PDB entry 6QL9 | X-ray diffraction, 2.82 A resolution | chains C and I of the 12 polymer chains in the assembly

# Chain C
Name: Fatty acid synthase subunit alpha
Organism: Saccharomyces cerevisiae (strain ATCC 204508 / S288c)
Notes: EC 2.3.1.86, 1.1.1.100, 2.3.1.41
UniProtKB: P19097 (FAS2_YEAST); numbering as in UniProt (aligned over 1-1887)
Sequence (1887 residues; numbered 1 to 1887; the number before each row is that of its first residue):
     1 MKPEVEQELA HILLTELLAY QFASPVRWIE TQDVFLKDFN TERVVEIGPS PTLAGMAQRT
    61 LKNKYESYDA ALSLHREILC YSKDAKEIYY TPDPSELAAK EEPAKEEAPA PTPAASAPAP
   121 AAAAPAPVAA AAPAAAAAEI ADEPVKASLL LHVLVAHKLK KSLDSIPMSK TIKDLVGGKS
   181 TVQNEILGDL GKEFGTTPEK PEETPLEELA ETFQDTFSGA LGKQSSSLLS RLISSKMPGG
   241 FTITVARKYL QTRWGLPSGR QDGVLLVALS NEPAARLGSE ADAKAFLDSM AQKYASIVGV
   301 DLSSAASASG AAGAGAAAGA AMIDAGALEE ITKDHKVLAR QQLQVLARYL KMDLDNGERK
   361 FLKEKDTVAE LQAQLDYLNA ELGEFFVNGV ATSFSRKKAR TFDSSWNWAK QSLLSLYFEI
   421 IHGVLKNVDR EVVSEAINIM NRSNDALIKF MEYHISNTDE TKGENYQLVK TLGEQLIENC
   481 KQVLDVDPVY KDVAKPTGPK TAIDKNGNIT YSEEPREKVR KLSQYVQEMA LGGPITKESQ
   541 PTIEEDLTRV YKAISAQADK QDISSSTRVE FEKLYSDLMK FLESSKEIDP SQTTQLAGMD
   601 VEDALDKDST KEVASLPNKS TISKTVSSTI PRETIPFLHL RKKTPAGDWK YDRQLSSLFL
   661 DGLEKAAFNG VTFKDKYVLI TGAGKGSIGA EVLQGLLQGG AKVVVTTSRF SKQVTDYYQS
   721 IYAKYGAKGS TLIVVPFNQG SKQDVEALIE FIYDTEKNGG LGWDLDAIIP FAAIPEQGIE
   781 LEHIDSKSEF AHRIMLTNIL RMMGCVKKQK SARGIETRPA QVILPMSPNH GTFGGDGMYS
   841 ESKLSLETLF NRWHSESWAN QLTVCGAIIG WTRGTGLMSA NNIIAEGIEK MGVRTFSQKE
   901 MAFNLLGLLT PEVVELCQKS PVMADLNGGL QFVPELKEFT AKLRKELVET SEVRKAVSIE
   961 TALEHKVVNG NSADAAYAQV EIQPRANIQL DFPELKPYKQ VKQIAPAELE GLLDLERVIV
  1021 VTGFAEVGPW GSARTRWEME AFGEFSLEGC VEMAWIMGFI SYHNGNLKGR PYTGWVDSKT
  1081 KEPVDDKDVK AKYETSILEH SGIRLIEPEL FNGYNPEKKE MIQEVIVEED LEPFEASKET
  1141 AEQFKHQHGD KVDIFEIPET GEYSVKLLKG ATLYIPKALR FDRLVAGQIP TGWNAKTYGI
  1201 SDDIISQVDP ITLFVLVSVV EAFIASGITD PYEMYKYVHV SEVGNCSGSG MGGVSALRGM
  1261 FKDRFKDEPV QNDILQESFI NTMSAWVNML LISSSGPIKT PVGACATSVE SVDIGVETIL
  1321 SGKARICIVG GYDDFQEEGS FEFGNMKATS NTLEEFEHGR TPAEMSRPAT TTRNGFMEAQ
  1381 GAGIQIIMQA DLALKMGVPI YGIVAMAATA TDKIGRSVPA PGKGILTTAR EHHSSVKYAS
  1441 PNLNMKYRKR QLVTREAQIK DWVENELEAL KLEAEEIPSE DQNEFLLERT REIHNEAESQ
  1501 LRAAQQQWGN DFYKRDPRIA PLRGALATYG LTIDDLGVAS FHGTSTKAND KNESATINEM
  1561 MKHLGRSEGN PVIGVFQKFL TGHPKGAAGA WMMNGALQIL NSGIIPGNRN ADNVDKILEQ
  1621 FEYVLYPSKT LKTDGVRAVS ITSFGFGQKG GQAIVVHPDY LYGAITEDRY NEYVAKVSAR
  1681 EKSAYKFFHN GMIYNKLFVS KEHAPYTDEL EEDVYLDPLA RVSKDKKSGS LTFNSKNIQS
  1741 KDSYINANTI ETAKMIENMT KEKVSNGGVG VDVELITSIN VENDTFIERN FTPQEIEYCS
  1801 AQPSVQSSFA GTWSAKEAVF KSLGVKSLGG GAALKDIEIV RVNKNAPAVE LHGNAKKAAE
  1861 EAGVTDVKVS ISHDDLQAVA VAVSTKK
Disordered / not traced: 97-139, 303-327, 540-598, 1887
Swiss-Prot annotation at these positions:
  - active site (For beta-ketoacyl synthase activity): C1305, H1542, H1583
  - binding site (acetyl-CoA): D1772 to E1774, Y1798, S1808, E1817 to S1827, R1841 to K1844, I1871 to H1873
  - binding site (Mg(2+)): D1772, V1773, E1774, S1872, H1873
  - modified residue: S50 (Phosphoserine), S180 (O-(pantetheine 4'-phosphoryl)serine), S523 (Phosphoserine), S958 (Phosphoserine), S1440 (Phosphoserine)
  - cross-link: K37 (Glycyl lysine isopeptide (Lys-Gly) (interchain with G-Cter in ubiquitin))
  - mutagenesis: G1250 (G1250S: Cerulenin-resistance), V1769 (V1769D: Does not affect oligomerization; when associated with S-1771 and L-1773 or S-1771; L-1773; S-1879 and E-1881), G1770 (G1770D: Loss of transferase activity), V1771 (V1771S: Does not affect oligomerization but lacks transferase activity; when associated with D-1769 and L-1773 or D-1769; L-1773; S-1879 and E-1881), D1772 (D1772S: Loss of transferase activity; when associated with S-1774), V1773 (V1773L: Does not affect oligomerization but lacks transferase activity; when associated with D-1769 and S-1771 or D-1769; S-1771; S-1879 and E-1881), E1774 (E1774S: Loss of transferase activity; when associated with S-1772), R1841 (R1841A: Loss off transferase activity), V1879 (V1879S: Does not affect oligomerization but lacks transferase activity; when associated with D-1769; S-1771; L-1773 and E-1881), V1881 (V1881E: Does not affect oligomerization but lacks transferase activity; when associated with D-1769; S-1771; L-1773 and S-1879)
Covalent attachments: 4'-phosphopantetheine (PNS) linked to S180
Ion coordination: Na+ site 1: R985, E1048 (shared with R957(I), T959(I) of chain I); Na+ site 2 near E1026 (its only coordinating residue here); Na+ site 3: E1052, Y1198, E1221; Na+ site 4: T1212, E1277
Ligand contacts:
  - adenosine-2'-5'-diphosphate (A2P): G682, A683, G684, K685, S687, I688, T706, T707, S708, R709, F737, N738, Q739, G740, F771, A772, A773, I774, I794
  - 4'-phosphopantetheine (PNS): C1305, M1346, K1347, F1376, S1417, P1419, A1420, P1421, H1542, T1544, T1546, A1548, N1549, H1583, F1644, F1646
Reported in the primary citation:
  - post-translational modification sites: S180
  - binding site for 4'-phosphopantetheine: S180

# Chain I
Name: Fatty acid synthase subunit beta
Organism: Saccharomyces cerevisiae (strain ATCC 204508 / S288c)
Notes: EC 2.3.1.86, 4.2.1.59, 1.3.1.9, 2.3.1.38, 2.3.1.39, 3.1.2.14
UniProtKB: P07149 (FAS1_YEAST); residues 1-2051 here = UniProt positions 1-2051
Sequence (2051 residues; numbered 1 to 2051; the number before each row is that of its first residue):
     1 MDAYSTRPLT LSHGSLEHVL LVPTASFFIA SQLQEQFNKI LPEPTEGFAA DDEPTTPAEL
    61 VGKFLGYVSS LVEPSKVGQF DQVLNLCLTE FENCYLEGND IHALAAKLLQ ENDTTLVKTK
   121 ELIKNYITAR IMAKRPFDKK SNSALFRAVG EGNAQLVAIF GGQGNTDDYF EELRDLYQTY
   181 HVLVGDLIKF SAETLSELIR TTLDAEKVFT QGLNILEWLE NPSNTPDKDY LLSIPISCPL
   241 IGVIQLAHYV VTAKLLGFTP GELRSYLKGA TGHSQGLVTA VAIAETDSWE SFFVSVRKAI
   301 TVLFFIGVRC YEAYPNTSLP PSILEDSLEN NEGVPSPMLS ISNLTQEQVQ DYVNKTNSHL
   361 PAGKQVEISL VNGAKNLVVS GPPQSLYGLN LTLRKAKAPS GLDQSRIPFS ERKLKFSNRF
   421 LPVASPFHSH LLVPASDLIN KDLVKNNVSF NAKDIQIPVY DTFDGSDLRV LSGSISERIV
   481 DCIIRLPVKW ETTTQFKATH ILDFGPGGAS GLGVLTHRNK DGTGVRVIVA GTLDINPDDD
   541 YGFKQEIFDV TSNGLKKNPN WLEEYHPKLI KNKSGKIFVE TKFSKLIGRP PLLVPGMTPC
   601 TVSPDFVAAT TNAGYTIELA GGGYFSAAGM TAAIDSVVSQ IEKGSTFGIN LIYVNPFMLQ
   661 WGIPLIKELR SKGYPIQFLT IGAGVPSLEV ASEYIETLGL KYLGLKPGSI DAISQVINIA
   721 KAHPNFPIAL QWTGGRGGGH HSFEDAHTPM LQMYSKIRRH PNIMLIFGSG FGSADDTYPY
   781 LTGEWSTKFD YPPMPFDGFL FGSRVMIAKE VKTSPDAKKC IAACTGVPDD KWEQTYKKPT
   841 GGIVTVRSEM GEPIHKIATR GVMLWKEFDE TIFNLPKNKL VPTLEAKRDY IISRLNADFQ
   901 KPWFATVNGQ ARDLATMTYE EVAKRLVELM FIRSTNSWFD VTWRTFTGDF LRRVEERFTK
   961 SKTLSLIQSY SLLDKPDEAI EKVFNAYPAA REQFLNAQDI DHFLSMCQNP MQKPVPFVPV
  1021 LDRRFEIFFK KDSLWQSEHL EAVVDQDVQR TCILHGPVAA QFTKVIDEPI KSIMDGIHDG
  1081 HIKKLLHQYY GDDESKIPAV EYFGGESPVD VQSQVDSSSV SEDSAVFKAT SSTDEESWFK
  1141 ALAGSEINWR HASFLCSFIT QDKMFVSNPI RKVFKPSQGM VVEISNGNTS SKTVVTLSEP
  1201 VQGELKPTVI LKLLKENIIQ MEMIENRTMD GKPVSLPLLY NFNPDNGFAP ISEVMEDRNQ
  1261 RIKEMYWKLW IDEPFNLDFD PRDVIKGKDF EITAKEVYDF THAVGNNCED FVSRPDRTML
  1321 APMDFAIVVG WRAIIKAIFP NTVDGDLLKL VHLSNGYKMI PGAKPLQVGD VVSTTAVIES
  1381 VVNQPTGKIV DVVGTLSRNG KPVMEVTSSF FYRGNYTDFE NTFQKTVEPV YQMHIKTSKD
  1441 IAVLRSKEWF QLDDEDFDLL NKTLTFETET EVTFKNANIF SSVKCFGPIK VELPTKETVE
  1501 IGIVDYEAGA SHGNPVVDFL KRNGSTLEQK VNLENPIPIA VLDSYTPSTN EPYARVSGDL
  1561 NPIHVSRHFA SYANLPGTIT HGMFSSASVR ALIENWAADS VSSRVRGYTC QFVDMVLPNT
  1621 ALKTSIQHVG MINGRKLIKF ETRNEDDVVV LTGEAEIEQP VTTFVFTGQG SQEQGMGMDL
  1681 YKTSKAAQDV WNRADNHFKD TYGFSILDIV INNPVNLTIH FGGEKGKRIR ENYSAMIFET
  1741 IVDGKLKTEK IFKEINEHST SYTFRSEKGL LSATQFTQPA LTLMEKAAFE DLKSKGLIPA
  1801 DATFAGHSLG EYAALASLAD VMSIESLVEV VFYRGMTMQV AVPRDELGRS NYGMIAINPG
  1861 RVAASFSQEA LQYVVERVGK RTGWLVEIVN YNVENQQYVA AGDLRALDTV TNVLNFIKLQ
  1921 KIDIIELQKS LSLEEVEGHL FEIIDEASKK SAVKPRPLKL ERGFACIPLV GISVPFHSTY
  1981 LMNGVKPFKS FLKKNIIKEN VKVARLAGKY IPNLTAKPFQ VTKEYFQDVY DLTGSEPIKE
  2041 IIDNWEKYEQ S
Disordered / not traced: 1-4, 1111-1122, 2051
Modified positions: S1808 ((2S)-2-azanyl-3-(3-oxidanyl-3-oxidanylidene-propanoyl)oxy-propanoic acid; J8W)
Swiss-Prot annotation at these positions:
  - active site: S274 (For acetyltransferase activity)
  - modified residue: M1 (N-acetylmethionine), T733 (Phosphothreonine), S1121 (Phosphoserine)
  - cross-link: K1364 (Glycyl lysine isopeptide (Lys-Gly) (interchain with G-Cter in ubiquitin))
Ion coordination: Na+ site 1: I821, A822, C824, A1060, T1063; Na+ site 2: R957, T959 (shared with R985(C), E1048(C) of chain C)
Ligand contacts: FMN (flavin mononucleotide): P595, G596, M597, T598, P599, C600, N650, I652, G682, A683, K706, T733, R736, G737, G738, G739, S769, G770, F771, L800, F801, G802, S803, M806, L1054, H1055, G1056, A1059

# How chain C and chain I interact
Pairs across the interface (239; chain C residue first):
  M1(C) - K2047(I)
  M1(C) - Y2048(I)
  K2(C) - Q2050(I)
  V5(C) - K2047(I)
  V5(C) - Q2050(I)
  E6(C) - V2003(I)
  E6(C) - V2021(I)
  Q7(C) - K1998(I)  hydrogen bond (side chain-backbone)
  Q7(C) - E1999(I)  hydrogen bond (side chain-backbone)
  Q7(C) - V2001(I)  hydrogen bond (side chain-backbone)
  Q7(C) - V2003(I)
  E8(C) - K1998(I)  salt bridge
  L9(C) - V2021(I)  hydrophobic
  L9(C) - F2026(I)
  L9(C) - I2041(I)  hydrophobic
  A10(C) - V2003(I)  hydrophobic
  A10(C) - F2019(I)
  H11(C) - I1996(I)
  H11(C) - I1997(I)
  H11(C) - K1998(I)  hydrogen bond (side chain-backbone)
  I12(C) - I2041(I)  hydrophobic
  L13(C) - F2019(I)  hydrophobic
  L13(C) - Q2020(I)
  L13(C) - Y2025(I)  hydrophobic
  L13(C) - F2026(I)  hydrophobic
  L14(C) - L1815(I)  hydrophobic
  L14(C) - V1821(I)  hydrophobic
  L14(C) - Y2010(I)  hydrophobic
  T15(C) - K1993(I)
  E16(C) - K1989(I)  salt bridge
  E16(C) - S2035(I)  hydrogen bond
  E16(C) - P2037(I)
  E16(C) - I2038(I)
  L17(C) - P2012(I)  hydrophobic
  L17(C) - F2019(I)  hydrophobic
  L18(C) - Y1812(I)  hydrogen bond (backbone-side chain)
  L18(C) - L1815(I)  hydrophobic
  L18(C) - I1996(I)  hydrophobic
  L18(C) - Y2010(I)
  A19(C) - V1985(I)
  A19(C) - K1989(I)
  A19(C) - L1992(I)
  Y20(C) - V1985(I)  hydrophobic
  Y20(C) - T2033(I)
  Y20(C) - S2035(I)
  Q21(C) - S1808(I)  hydrogen bond (side chain-backbone)
  Q21(C) - E1811(I)
  Q21(C) - Y1812(I)
  Q21(C) - R1834(I)  hydrogen bond
  Q21(C) - H1977(I)  hydrogen bond (backbone-side chain)
  Q21(C) - N2013(I)  hydrogen bond
  F22(C) - T1837(I)
  F22(C) - M1838(I)  hydrophobic
  F22(C) - H1977(I)  hydrogen bond (backbone-backbone)
  F22(C) - L1981(I)
  F22(C) - G1984(I)
  F22(C) - F1988(I)  hydrophobic
  A23(C) - H1977(I)
  A23(C) - S1978(I)
  A23(C) - T1979(I)
  A23(C) - L1981(I)
  A23(C) - M1982(I)
  A23(C) - V1985(I)  hydrophobic
  S24(C) - H1977(I)  hydrogen bond (backbone-side chain)
  S24(C) - L2014(I)
  P25(C) - I1888(I)
  P25(C) - V1889(I)
  P25(C) - Y1891(I)  hydrophobic
  P25(C) - H1977(I)
  P25(C) - N2013(I)
  V26(C) - H1807(I)
  V26(C) - S1808(I)
  V26(C) - V1889(I)  hydrogen bond (backbone-backbone)
  V26(C) - N1890(I)
  V26(C) - Y1891(I)  hydrogen bond (backbone-backbone)
  V26(C) - H1977(I)
  V26(C) - N2013(I)
  R27(C) - Y1891(I)
  R27(C) - N2013(I)  hydrogen bond (backbone-backbone)
  R27(C) - L2014(I)  hydrogen bond (side chain-backbone)
  R27(C) - T2015(I)
  R27(C) - A2016(I)
  R27(C) - L2032(I)
  W28(C) - V1665(I)  hydrophobic
  W28(C) - A1805(I)  hydrophobic
  W28(C) - G1806(I)
  W28(C) - H1807(I)
  W28(C) - Y1891(I)  hydrogen bond (backbone-backbone)
  W28(C) - N1892(I)
  I29(C) - Y1891(I)  hydrogen bond (backbone-backbone)
  I29(C) - N1892(I)
  I29(C) - V1893(I)
  I29(C) - E1894(I)
  E30(C) - A2016(I)
  T31(C) - A1805(I)
  T31(C) - I2011(I)
  T31(C) - P2012(I)
  T31(C) - A2016(I)
  Q32(C) - N1892(I)
  V34(C) - I2011(I)  hydrophobic
  V34(C) - A2016(I)
  V34(C) - P2018(I)  hydrophobic
  F35(C) - T1663(I)
  F35(C) - V1665(I)  hydrophobic
  F39(C) - V1661(I)
  F39(C) - T1803(I)
  F39(C) - G2008(I)
  F39(C) - P2018(I)  hydrophobic
  T41(C) - V1661(I)
  T41(C) - T1662(I)
  T41(C) - T1663(I)  hydrogen bond
  E42(C) - R1604(I)  salt bridge
  E42(C) - P1660(I)
  E42(C) - V1661(I)  hydrogen bond (backbone-backbone)
  R43(C) - Q1659(I)  hydrogen bond
  R43(C) - P1660(I)
  R43(C) - V1661(I)  hydrogen bond (backbone-backbone)
  R43(C) - T1662(I)
  R43(C) - T1663(I)  hydrogen bond (backbone-backbone)
  V44(C) - T1663(I)
  V45(C) - T1663(I)  hydrogen bond (backbone-backbone)
  V45(C) - F1664(I)
  V45(C) - V1665(I)  hydrogen bond (backbone-backbone)
  E46(C) - V1665(I)
  E46(C) - T1667(I)  hydrogen bond
  I47(C) - V1665(I)  hydrogen bond (backbone-backbone)
  I47(C) - F1666(I)
  I47(C) - T1667(I)  hydrogen bond (backbone-backbone)
  I47(C) - E1785(I)
  I47(C) - L1792(I)  hydrophobic
  G48(C) - T1667(I)
  G48(C) - M1784(I)
  G48(C) - E1785(I)
  P49(C) - S1671(I)
  P49(C) - L1781(I)  hydrophobic
  P49(C) - M1784(I)
  S50(C) - S1671(I)
  T52(C) - T1667(I)
  L53(C) - V1665(I)  hydrophobic
  L53(C) - F1666(I)
  L53(C) - T1667(I)
  L53(C) - H1807(I)
  M56(C) - N1892(I)
  M56(C) - V1893(I)  hydrophobic
  M56(C) - Q1897(I)
  R59(C) - V1893(I)
  R59(C) - Q1896(I)
  N63(C) - V1893(I)
  N63(C) - E1894(I)  hydrogen bond (side chain-backbone)
  N63(C) - Q1896(I)  hydrogen bond
  K64(C) - E1894(I)  salt bridge
  Y81(C) - L1680(I)
  Y81(C) - A1788(I)
  I88(C) - L1792(I)  hydrophobic
  I88(C) - L1797(I)
  Y89(C) - D1791(I)  hydrogen bond
  Y89(C) - L1792(I)
  Y89(C) - L1797(I)  hydrophobic
  Y90(C) - L1533(I)
  Y90(C) - I1537(I)
  Y90(C) - H1628(I)
  Y90(C) - K1636(I)
  Y90(C) - Q1659(I)  hydrogen bond
  Y90(C) - L1797(I)  hydrophobic
  T91(C) - E1534(I)
  P92(C) - I1537(I)
  E949(C) - S1438(I)  hydrogen bond
  E949(C) - K1439(I)
  V953(C) - A1442(I)  hydrophobic
  A956(C) - K1439(I)
  A956(C) - V1443(I)  hydrophobic
  V957(C) - S1446(I)
  E960(C) - K1447(I)  salt bridge
  E960(C) - F1519(I)
  E960(C) - R1522(I)  salt bridge
  E960(C) - N1523(I)  hydrogen bond
  L963(C) - R1522(I)
  E964(C) - K1447(I)  salt bridge
  E964(C) - W1449(I)
  E964(C) - P1515(I)
  V967(C) - H1512(I)
  V967(C) - G1513(I)  hydrogen bond (backbone-backbone)
  V967(C) - N1514(I)
  V967(C) - P1515(I)
  V967(C) - D1518(I)
  V968(C) - Y1506(I)
  V968(C) - S1511(I)
  V968(C) - H1512(I)  hydrogen bond (backbone-backbone)
  V968(C) - P1515(I)  hydrophobic
  N969(C) - H1512(I)  hydrogen bond (backbone-side chain)
  Q979(C) - L964(I)
  Q979(C) - Q968(I)
  V980(C) - R952(I)
  V980(C) - L964(I)
  V980(C) - S965(I)  hydrogen bond (backbone-backbone)
  V980(C) - Q968(I)  hydrogen bond (backbone-side chain)
  E981(C) - K962(I)  salt bridge
  E981(C) - T963(I)
  I982(C) - E955(I)
  I982(C) - E956(I)
  I982(C) - T959(I)
  I982(C) - K962(I)
  I982(C) - T963(I)  hydrogen bond (backbone-backbone)
  I982(C) - S965(I)
  Q983(C) - E956(I)
  Q983(C) - K962(I)
  P984(C) - E956(I)
  P984(C) - T959(I)
  P984(C) - K962(I)
  R985(C) - R953(I)
  R985(C) - E956(I)  salt bridge
  R985(C) - R957(I)
  A986(C) - R957(I)  hydrogen bond (backbone-side chain)
  N987(C) - R957(I)
  N987(C) - F958(I)
  N987(C) - Q993(I)  hydrogen bond
  N987(C) - N996(I)
  Q989(C) - Q993(I)  hydrogen bond
  E1048(C) - K960(I)  salt bridge
  Y1062(C) - Q998(I)
  Y1062(C) - D1001(I)  hydrogen bond
  N1064(C) - D1001(I)
  T1073(C) - Q998(I)
  T1073(C) - D1001(I)
  T1073(C) - H1002(I)
  W1075(C) - Q998(I)
  K1682(C) - E992(I)  salt bridge
  K1682(C) - F994(I)
  Y1685(C) - Q993(I)  hydrogen bond
  Y1685(C) - F994(I)
  Y1685(C) - N996(I)  hydrogen bond
  K1686(C) - A915(I)
  K1686(C) - T916(I)
  H1689(C) - N996(I)  hydrogen bond
  H1689(C) - A997(I)
  N1690(C) - A997(I)
  I1693(C) - A997(I)  hydrophobic
  I1693(C) - Q998(I)
  Y1694(C) - D1001(I)  hydrogen bond
Interface residues without a listed pair, chain C (97 interface residues in all): N40, T60, E96, E952, G970, S972, P1071, G1074, D1086, S1683
Interface residues without a listed pair, chain I (141 interface residues in all): S961, L995, S1005, A1510, P1538, M1631, Q1672, M1676, F1789, K1795, Y1898, N2000, K2002, L2006, V2029, W2045

# Overview
The interface between chain C and chain I involves 97 residues on one side and 141 on the other; the contacts
include 48 hydrogen bonds and 11 salt bridges. Polar pairs include E8(C)-K1998(I), E16(C)-K1989(I) and
E42(C)-R1604(I). From the paper: a binding site for 4'-phosphopantetheine at S180(C); a modification site at
S180(C).
Here chain C is Fatty acid synthase subunit alpha and chain I is Fatty acid synthase subunit beta, both from
Saccharomyces cerevisiae (strain ATCC 204508 / S288c). Entry 6QL9 (Structure of Fatty acid synthase complex
from Saccharomyces cerevisiae at 2.9 Angstrom) was determined by X-ray diffraction (same publication as 6QL5,
6QL6 and 6QL7).
